PDB entry 9FH9 | electron microscopy, 2.50 A resolution | chains A and I of the 12 polymer chains in the assembly

== Chain A ==
Molecule: Histone H3.1
Source organism: Homo sapiens
Reference sequence: P68431 (H31_HUMAN); residues 0-135 here correspond to UniProt positions 1-136 (UniProt number = residue number + 1)
Amino-acid sequence (136 residues; numbered 0 to 135; the number before each row is that of its first residue; numbering starts at 0):
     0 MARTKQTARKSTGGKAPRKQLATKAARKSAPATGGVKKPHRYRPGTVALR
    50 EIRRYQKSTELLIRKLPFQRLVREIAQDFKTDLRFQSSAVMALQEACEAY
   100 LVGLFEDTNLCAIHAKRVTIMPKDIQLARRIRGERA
Disordered / not traced: 0-39, 134-135
Swiss-Prot annotation at these positions:
  - modified residue: Arg2 (Asymmetric dimethylarginine), Thr3 (Phosphothreonine), Lys4 (Allysine), Gln5 (5-glutamyl dopamine), Thr6 (Phosphothreonine), Arg8 (Citrulline), Lys9 (N6,N6,N6-trimethyllysine), Ser10 (ADP-ribosylserine), Thr11 (Phosphothreonine), Lys14 (N6-(2-hydroxyisobutyryl)lysine), Arg17 (Asymmetric dimethylarginine), Lys18 (N6-(2-hydroxyisobutyryl)lysine), Lys23 (N6-(2-hydroxyisobutyryl)lysine), Arg26 (Citrulline), Lys27 (N6,N6,N6-trimethyllysine), Ser28 (ADP-ribosylserine), Lys36 (N6,N6,N6-trimethyllysine), Lys37 (N6-methyllysine), Tyr41 (Phosphotyrosine), Lys56 (N6,N6,N6-trimethyllysine) and 8 more in UniProt
  - lipidation: Lys18 (N6-decanoyllysine)

== Chain I ==
Molecule: 147-nt DNA strand
Source organism: Homo sapiens
Sequence (147 nucleotides; row label = number of the first residue in the row; numbers below 1 keep their minus sign (DA-73 is residue -73)):
   -73 ATCGAGAATCCCGGTGCCGAGGCCGCTCAATTGGTCGTAGACAGCTCTAG
   -23 CACCGCTTAAACGCACGTACGCGCTGTCCCCCGCGTTTTAACCGCCAAGG
    27 GGATTACTCCCTAGTCTCCAGGCACGTGTCAGATATATACATCCGAT
Disordered / not traced: -73, 73

== Chain A / chain I interface ==
Pairs across the interface (16):
  Arg40(A) with DC70(I), sugar contact
  Tyr41(A) with DC70(I), phosphate contact
  Arg42(A) with DC70(I), salt bridge to the phosphate
  Pro43(A) with DA-5(I), sugar contact
  Arg72(A) with DC-23(I), salt bridge to the phosphate
  Arg83(A) with DG-24(I), phosphate contact; DC-23(I), phosphate contact
  Phe84(A) with DG-24(I), sugar contact; DC-23(I), hydrogen bond to the phosphate
  Gln85(A) with DG-24(I), phosphate contact
  Ser86(A) with DG-24(I), phosphate contact
  Arg116(A) with DG-3(I), phosphate contact
  Val117(A) with DG-3(I), hydrogen bond to the phosphate
  Thr118(A) with DG-3(I), hydrogen bond to the phosphate
  Met120(A) with DG-3(I), phosphate contact; DC-2(I), phosphate contact
Interface residues without a listed pair, chain A (16 interface residues in all): Thr45, Arg63, Leu82
Interface residues without a listed pair, chain I (10 interface residues in all): DA-14, DA-13, DC-4, DG71

== In short ==
16 residues of chain A face 10 of chain I across their interface; the contacts include 3 hydrogen bonds and 2
salt bridges. Polar contacts include Phe84(A)-DC-23(I), Val117(A)-DG-3(I) and Thr118(A)-DG-3(I).
Here chain A is Histone H3.1 and chain I is a 147-nt DNA strand, both from Homo sapiens. Entry 9FH9 (Structure
of CyclinB1 N-terminus bound to the NCP) was determined by electron microscopy together with 9FGQ from the
same study.
